Entry 2YH2 (X-ray diffraction, 2.20 A resolution); this record covers chains A and C of the 4 polymer chains in the assembly.

Chain A (and C):
Molecule: Esterase
From: Pyrobaculum calidifontis
Notes: EC 3.1.1.1; chain C of this document is another copy of the same molecule, construct and numbering; everything in this record applies to it too
UniProtKB: Q8NKS0 (Q8NKS0_9CREN); numbering as in UniProt (aligned over 1-313)
Amino-acid sequence (313 residues; each row starts with the number of its first residue):
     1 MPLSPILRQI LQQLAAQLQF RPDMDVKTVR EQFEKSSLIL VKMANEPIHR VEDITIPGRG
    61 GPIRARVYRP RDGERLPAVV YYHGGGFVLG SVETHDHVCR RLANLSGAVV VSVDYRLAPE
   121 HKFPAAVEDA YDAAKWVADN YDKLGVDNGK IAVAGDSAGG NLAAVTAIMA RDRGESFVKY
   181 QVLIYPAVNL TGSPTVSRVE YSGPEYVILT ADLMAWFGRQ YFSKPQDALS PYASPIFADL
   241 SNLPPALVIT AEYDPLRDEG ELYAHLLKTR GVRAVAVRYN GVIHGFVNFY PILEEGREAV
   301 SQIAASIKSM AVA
Not modelled in the structure: 15-19 (chain C: 1, 17-23)

Chain A / chain C interface:
Contacting residue pairs (9; chain A residue first):
  Met-1(A) with Glu-200(C), hydrogen bond (backbone-side chain)
  Pro-2(A) with Val-199(C), hydrophobic; Glu-200(C)
  Arg-8(A) with Glu-205(C), salt bridge
  Val-199(A) with Pro-2(C), hydrophobic
  Glu-200(A) with Pro-2(C); Tyr-253(C), hydrogen bond
  Glu-205(A) with Arg-8(C), salt bridge
  Tyr-253(A) with Glu-200(C), hydrogen bond
Also at the interface, not in a pair above, chain A (8 interface residues in all): Pro-204
Also at the interface, not in a pair above, chain C (8 interface residues in all): Val-196, Pro-204

In short:
Chain A and chain C each contribute 8 residues to their interface; the contacts include 3 hydrogen bonds and 2
salt bridges. Polar contacts include Arg-8(A)/Glu-205(C), Met-1(A)/Glu-200(C) and Glu-200(A)/Tyr-253(C).
Both chains are Esterase (Pyrobaculum calidifontis). Entry 2YH2 (Pyrobaculum calidifontis esterase monoclinic
form) was determined by X-ray diffraction together with 3ZWQ from the same study.
